Entry 4RLM (X-ray diffraction, 1.90 A resolution); this record covers chain A.

# Chain A
Protein: Lysozyme C
Organism: Gallus gallus
Notes: EC 3.2.1.17
Reference sequence: P00698 (LYSC_CHICK); residues 1-129 here correspond to UniProt positions 19-147 (UniProt number = residue number + 18)
Amino-acid sequence (129 residues; each row starts with the number of its first residue):
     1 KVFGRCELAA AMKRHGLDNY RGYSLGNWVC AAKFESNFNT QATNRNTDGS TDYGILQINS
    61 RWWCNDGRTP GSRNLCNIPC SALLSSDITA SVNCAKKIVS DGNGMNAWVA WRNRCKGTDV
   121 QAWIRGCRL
Disulfides: Cys6-Cys127, Cys30-Cys115, Cys64-Cys80, Cys76-Cys94
Swiss-Prot annotation at these positions:
  - active site: Glu35, Asp52
  - binding site (substrate): Asp101

# In short
UniProt lists active-site residues Glu35 and Asp52 and substrate-binding residue Asp101.
Chain A is Lysozyme C (Gallus gallus); the structure, Hen egg-white lysozyme solved from serial
crystallography at a synchrotron source, data processed with CrystFEL, was determined by X-ray diffraction
(same publication as 4RLN).
